8BPG - chains C and F of the 6 polymer chains in the assembly; structure by electron microscopy, 3.10 A resolution.

== Chain C (and F) ==
Name: Immunoglobulin heavy constant mu
Organism: Homo sapiens
Notes: chain F of this document is another copy of the same molecule, construct and numbering; everything in this record applies to it too
Sequence (348 residues; each row starts with the number of its first residue):
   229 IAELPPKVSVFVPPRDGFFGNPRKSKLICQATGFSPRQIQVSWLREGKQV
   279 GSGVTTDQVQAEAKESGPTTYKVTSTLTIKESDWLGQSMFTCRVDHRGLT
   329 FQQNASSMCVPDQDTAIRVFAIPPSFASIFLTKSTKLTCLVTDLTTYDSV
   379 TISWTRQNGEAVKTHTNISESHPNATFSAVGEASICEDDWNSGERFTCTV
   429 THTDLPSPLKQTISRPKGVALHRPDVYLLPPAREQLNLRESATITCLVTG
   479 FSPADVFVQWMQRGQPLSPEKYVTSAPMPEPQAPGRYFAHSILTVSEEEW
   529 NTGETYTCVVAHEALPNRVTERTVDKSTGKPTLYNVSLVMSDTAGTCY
Not modelled in the structure: 229-344, 569-576
Disulfide bonds: Cys367-Cys426, Cys474-Cys536
Glycans and other covalent adducts: N-acetylglucosamine (NAG) linked to Asn563
From the paper describing this entry:
  - post-translational modification sites: Asn563
  - specificity-determining residues: Arg467, Arg514 (proposed by the authors, not directly observed)
  - binding site for N-acetylglucosamine: Asn563
  - specificity-determining residues: Arg467, Arg514 (by similarity / conservation)

== Chain C / chain F interface ==
Contacting residue pairs (5; chain C residue first):
  Tyr562(C) with Leu566(F), hydrophobic; Val567(F); Met568(F)
  Leu566(C) with Tyr562(F), hydrophobic
  Met568(C) with Tyr562(F)
Interface residues without a listed pair, chain C (5 interface residues in all): Val564, Val567
Interface residues without a listed pair, chain F (5 interface residues in all): Val564

== Summary ==
Chain C and chain F each contribute 5 residues to their interface. Covalently linked N-acetylglucosamine: at
Asn563(C). The paper reports a binding site for N-acetylglucosamine at Asn563(C); specificity determinants
Arg467(C) and Arg514(C).
Chain C and chain F are both Immunoglobulin heavy constant mu (Homo sapiens); the structure, FcMR binding at
subunit Fcu3 of IgM pentamer, was determined by electron microscopy, deposited together with 8BPE and 8BPF.
